PDB entry 9JHY | X-ray diffraction, 1.90 A resolution | chains C and B of the 3 polymer chains in the assembly

Chain C (and B):
Molecule: 3-hydroxyacyl-CoA dehydrogenase, NAD binding domain protein
Source organism: Faecalibacterium duncaniae (strain DSM 17677 / JCM 31915 / A2-165)
Notes: EC 1.1.1.157; chain B of this document is another copy of the same molecule, construct and numbering; everything in this record applies to it too
UniProtKB: C7H5K9 (C7H5K9_FAED2); residue numbers follow UniProt; this construct covers 1-289
Amino-acid sequence (290 residues; numbered 0 to 289; the number before each row is that of its first residue; numbering starts at 0):
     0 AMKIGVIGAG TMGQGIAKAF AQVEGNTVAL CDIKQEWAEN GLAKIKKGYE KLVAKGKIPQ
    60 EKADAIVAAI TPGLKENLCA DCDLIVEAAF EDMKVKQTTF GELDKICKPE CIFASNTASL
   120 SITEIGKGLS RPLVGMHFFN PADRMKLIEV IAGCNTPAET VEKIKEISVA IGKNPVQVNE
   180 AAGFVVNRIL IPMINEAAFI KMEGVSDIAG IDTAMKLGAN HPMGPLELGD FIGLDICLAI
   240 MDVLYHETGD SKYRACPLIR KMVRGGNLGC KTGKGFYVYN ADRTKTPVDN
Sequence notes: expression tag (0); engineered mutation Ala117 (Ser in C7H5K9); conflict Asn289 (Gln in C7H5K9)
Reported in the primary citation:
  - binding site for acetoacetyl-coenzyme A: Lys54, Lys56, Arg143
  - catalytic residues: His136 (proposed by the authors, not directly observed)

How chain C and chain B interact:
Contacting residue pairs - 15 pairs, chain C then chain B:
  Tyr244(C) with Tyr244(B); Gly248(B), hydrogen bond (side chain-backbone)
  Ser250(C) with Gly248(B), hydrogen bond (side chain-backbone); Ser250(B)
  Arg253(C) with Thr247(B); Gly248(B)
  Arg259(C) with Glu246(B)
  Lys260(C) with Cys153(B), hydrogen bond (backbone-side chain); Glu179(B), hydrogen bond (side chain-backbone)
  Arg263(C) with Ser120(B); Thr122(B); Glu123(B), salt bridge; Glu246(B), salt bridge
  Gly264(C) with Thr122(B); Asn154(B), hydrogen bond (backbone-side chain)
Also at the interface, not in a pair above, chain C (10 interface residues in all): Ala254, Pro256, Asn266
Also at the interface, not in a pair above, chain B (14 interface residues in all): Lys126, Asn178, Asp249

Overview:
10 residues of chain C and 14 residues of chain B are in contact; the contacts include 5 hydrogen bonds and 2
salt bridges. Polar pairs include Arg263(C)-Glu123(B), Arg263(C)-Glu246(B) and Tyr244(C)-Gly248(B). The paper
reports the catalytic residue His136(C); a binding site for acetoacetyl-coenzyme A at Lys54(C), Lys56(C) and
Arg143(C).
Both chains are 3-hydroxyacyl-CoA dehydrogenase, NAD binding domain protein (Faecalibacterium duncaniae
(strain DSM 17677 / JCM 31915 / A2-165)). Entry 9JHY (3-Hydroxybutyryl-CoA dehydrogenase mutant (S117A) with
acetoacetyl CoA) was determined by X-ray diffraction together with 9JHE, 9JHZ and 9JI0 from the same study.
